Entry 1VSF (X-ray diffraction, 2.05 A resolution); this record covers chain A.

[Chain A]
Molecule: Integrase
From: Rous sarcoma virus (strain Schmidt-Ruppin)
Notes: fragment: catalytic core domain, residues 1 - 4, 52 - 209
Reference sequence: P03354 (POL_RSVP); residues 54-199 here correspond to UniProt positions 626-771 (UniProt number = residue number + 572)
Sequence (152 residues; numbered 50 to 201; the number before each row is that of its first residue):
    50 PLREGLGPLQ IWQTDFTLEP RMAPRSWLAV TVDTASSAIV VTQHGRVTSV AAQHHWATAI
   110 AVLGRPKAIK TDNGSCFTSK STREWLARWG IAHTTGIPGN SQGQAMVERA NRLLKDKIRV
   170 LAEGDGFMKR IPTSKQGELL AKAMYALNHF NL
Unresolved in the structure: 50-53, 200-201
Construct notes: conflict Ala101 (Val673 in P03354), Lys166 (Arg738 in P03354)
Metal / ion sites: Mn2+: Asp64, Asp121

[Summary]
Asp64 and Asp121 coordinate Mn2+.
Chain A is Integrase (Rous sarcoma virus (strain Schmidt-Ruppin)); the structure, Asv integrase core domain
with mn(ii) cofactor and hepes ligand, high Mg concentration form, was determined by X-ray diffraction (same
publication as 1VSD and 1VSE).
